PDB entry 6PQV | electron microscopy, 3.30 A resolution | chains B and E of the 22 polymer chains in the assembly

# Chain B
Protein: ATP synthase subunit alpha
Source organism: Escherichia coli
Notes: EC 7.1.2.2
UniProt: A0A073FQ32 (A0A073FQ32_ECOLX); residues 1-513 here = UniProt positions 1-513
Chain sequence (513 residues; each row starts with the number of its first residue):
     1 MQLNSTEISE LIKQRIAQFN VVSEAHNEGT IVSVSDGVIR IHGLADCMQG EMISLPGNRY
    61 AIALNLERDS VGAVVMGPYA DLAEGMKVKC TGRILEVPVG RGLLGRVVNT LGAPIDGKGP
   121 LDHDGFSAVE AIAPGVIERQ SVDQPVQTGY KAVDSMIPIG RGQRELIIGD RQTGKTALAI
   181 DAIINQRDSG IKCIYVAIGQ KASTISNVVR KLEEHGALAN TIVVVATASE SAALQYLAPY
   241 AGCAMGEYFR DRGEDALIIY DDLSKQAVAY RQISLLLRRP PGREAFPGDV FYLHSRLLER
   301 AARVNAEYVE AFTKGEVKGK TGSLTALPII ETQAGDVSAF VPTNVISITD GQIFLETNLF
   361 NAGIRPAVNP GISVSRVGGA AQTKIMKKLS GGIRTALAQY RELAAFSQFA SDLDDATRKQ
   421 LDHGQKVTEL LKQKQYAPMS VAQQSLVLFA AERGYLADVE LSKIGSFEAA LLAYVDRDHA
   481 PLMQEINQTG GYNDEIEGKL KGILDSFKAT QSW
Bound ions: Mg2+: Thr176 (together with ATP)
Residues lining bound ligands: ATP (adenosine-5'-triphosphate): Asp170, Arg171, Gln172, Thr173, Gly174, Lys175, Thr176, Ala177, Phe360, Arg365, Pro366, Gln433, Lys434, Gln435

# Chain E
Protein: ATP synthase subunit beta
Source organism: Escherichia coli
Notes: EC 7.1.2.2
UniProt: A0A0F6CB56 (A0A0F6CB56_ECOLX); residues 0-459 here correspond to UniProt positions 1-460 (UniProt number = residue number + 1)
Chain sequence (471 residues; numbered -11 to 459; the number before each row is that of its first residue; numbers below 1 keep their minus sign (Met-11 is residue -11)):
   -11 MRGSHHHHHH GMATGKIVQV IGAVVDVEFP QDAVPRVYDA LEVQNGNERL VLEVQQQLGG
    49 GIVRTIAMGS SDGLRRGLDV KDLEHPIEVP VGKATLGRIM NVLGEPVDMK GEIGEEERWA
   109 IHRAAPSYEE LSNSQELLET GIKVIDLMAP FAKGGKVGLF GGAGVGKTVN MMELIRNIAI
   169 EHSGYSVFAG VGERTREGND FYHEMTDSNV IDKVSLVYGQ MNEPPGNRLR VALTGLTMAE
   229 KFRDEGRDVL LFVDNIYRYT LAGTEVSALL GRMPSAVGYQ PTLAEEMGVL QERITSTKTG
   289 SITSVQAVYV PADDLTDPSP ATTFAHLDAT VVLSRQIASL GIYPAVDPLD STSRQLDPLV
   349 VGQEHYDTAR GVQSILQRYQ ELKDIIAILG MDELSEEDKL VVARARKIQR FLSQPFFVAE
   409 VFTGSPGKYV SLKDTIRGFK GIMEGEYDHL PEQAFYMVGS IEEAVEKAKK L
Unresolved in the structure: -11 to -1
Differences from the reference sequence: initiating methionine (-11); expression tag (-10 to -1); conflict Ala137 (Cys138 in A0A0F6CB56)
Residues lining bound ligands: ADP (adenosine-5'-diphosphate): Gly150, Ala151, Gly152, Val153, Gly154, Lys155, Thr156, Val157, Tyr331, Phe404, Ala407, Phe410, Thr411

# How chain B and chain E interact
Residue-residue contacts (48):
  Val32(B) with Gly47(E)
  Ser33(B) with Gln45(E), hydrogen bond (side chain-backbone)
  Val34(B) with Gln44(E); Gln45(E), hydrogen bond (backbone-backbone)
  Ser35(B) with Gln44(E)
  Asp36(B) with Gln44(E); Arg260(E), salt bridge
  Ala80(B) with Arg24(E); Val25(E)
  Asp81(B) with Arg24(E)
  Ala83(B) with Gln45(E)
  Glu84(B) with Gln19(E); Val22(E); Gln45(E), hydrogen bond (backbone-side chain); Leu46(E); Gly48(E), hydrogen bond (side chain-backbone); Gly49(E), hydrogen bond (side chain-backbone)
  Ile115(B) with Tyr116(E)
  Arg171(B) with Phe312(E)
  Gln172(B) with Arg342(E)
  Lys201(B) with Glu280(E); Ala313(E), hydrogen bond (side chain-backbone); His314(E)
  Ala202(B) with Leu119(E), hydrophobic; Glu280(E), hydrogen bond (backbone-side chain)
  Ser203(B) with Leu119(E)
  Ser206(B) with Tyr116(E)
  Val209(B) with Tyr116(E)
  Arg210(B) with Ser120(E); Asn121(E); Ser122(E)
  Thr227(B) with Glu280(E)
  Ser229(B) with Val277(E)
  Ala232(B) with Glu273(E)
  Gln272(B) with Pro269(E); Thr270(E); Glu273(E), hydrogen bond
  Leu275(B) with Ser263(E); Pro269(E), hydrophobic
  Leu276(B) with Arg260(E)
  Arg278(B) with Gly259(E), hydrogen bond (side chain-backbone); Met261(E)
  Arg279(B) with Met261(E)
  Pro281(B) with Met261(E)
  Ala285(B) with Ser263(E); Ala264(E)
  Gln333(B) with Thr304(E); Ala309(E)
Interface residues without a listed pair, chain B (41 interface residues in all): Tyr79, Leu82, Val107, Asp116, Asn207, Ala228, Ser231, Val268, Arg271, Glu284, Ala334, Tyr436
Interface residues without a listed pair, chain E (41 interface residues in all): Tyr26, Gln43, Ala113, Glu117, Gln123, Pro262, Ala272, Gly276, Asp316, Leu347

# Overview
The chain B/chain E interface involves 41 residues from each chain, with 9 hydrogen bonds and 1 salt bridge.
Polar pairs include Asp36(B)-Arg260(E), Ser33(B)-Gln45(E) and Glu84(B)-Gln45(E). Bound to chain B: ATP.
Ligands of chain E: ADP.
Here chain B is ATP synthase subunit alpha and chain E is ATP synthase subunit beta, both from Escherichia
coli. Entry 6PQV (E. coli ATP Synthase State 1e) was determined by electron microscopy, deposited together
with 6OQR, 6OQS, 6OQT, 6OQU, 6OQV, 6OQW and 3 further entries.
